3K0E - chains A and F of the 6 polymer chains in the assembly; structure by X-ray diffraction, 3.20 A resolution.

[Chain A (and F)]
Molecule: Circadian clock protein kinase KaiC
From: Synechococcus elongatus PCC 7942
Notes: EC 2.7.11.1; chain F of this document is another copy of the same molecule, construct and numbering; everything in this record applies to it too
Reference sequence: Q79PF4 (KAIC_SYNE7); residue numbers follow UniProt; this construct covers 1-519
Chain sequence (519 residues; row label = number of the first residue in the row):
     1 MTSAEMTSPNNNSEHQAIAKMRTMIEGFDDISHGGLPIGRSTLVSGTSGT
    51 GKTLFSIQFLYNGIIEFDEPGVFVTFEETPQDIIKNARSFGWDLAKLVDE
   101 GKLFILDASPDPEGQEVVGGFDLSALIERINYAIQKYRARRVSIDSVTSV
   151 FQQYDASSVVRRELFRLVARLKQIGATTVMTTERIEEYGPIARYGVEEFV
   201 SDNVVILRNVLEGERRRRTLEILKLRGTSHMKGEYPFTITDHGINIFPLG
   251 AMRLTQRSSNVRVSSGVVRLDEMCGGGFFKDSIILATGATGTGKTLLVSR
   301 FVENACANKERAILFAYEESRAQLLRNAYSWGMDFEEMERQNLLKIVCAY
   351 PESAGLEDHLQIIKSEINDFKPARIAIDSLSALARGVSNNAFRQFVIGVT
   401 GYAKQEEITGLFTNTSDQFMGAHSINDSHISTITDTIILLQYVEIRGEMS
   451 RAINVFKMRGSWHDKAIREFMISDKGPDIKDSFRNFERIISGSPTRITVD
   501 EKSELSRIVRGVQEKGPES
Not modelled in the structure: 1-13
Sequence notes: engineered mutation N426 (Thr in Q79PF4)
Modified residues: S431 (phosphoserine; SEP); T432 (phosphothreonine; TPO)
Swiss-Prot annotation at these positions:
  - region: Q115 to D122 (B-loop, required to bind KaiB and SasA), P248 to N260 (Linker), R488 to I497 (A-loop, interacts with KaiA)
  - active site: E77 (Proton acceptor in CI (KaiC 1)), E318 (Proton acceptor in CII (KaiC 2))
  - binding site (ATP): G49, T50, G51, K52, T53, L54, S89, K224, L225, R226, T228, H230, T240, D241, T290, G291, T292, G293, K294, T295 and 9 more in UniProt
  - binding site (Mg(2+)): T53, T295, E318
  - modified residue: S431 (Phosphoserine), T432 (Phosphothreonine)
  - mutagenesis: T42 (T42S: Extends the period of the circadian rhythm to 28 hours in reconstituted KaiABC complex. Decreased endogenous ATPase), K52 (K52A: Induces an arrhythmic phenotype, significantly reduced ATP-binding), G71 (G71A: Lowers the amplitude and distords the waveform of the circadian rhythm), A87 (A87V: In kaiC1; shortens the period of the circadian rhythm to 22 hours), W92 (W92F: Increases photoperiod in presence of KaiA and KaiB), A108 (A108E: No longer binds KaiB, no formation of KaiCBA, still phosphorylated; A108L: Reduced binding of KaiB, reduced formation of KaiCBA, still phosphorylated), G114 (G114A: Extends the period of the circadian rhythm to 27 hours), Q115 (Q115A: Abolishes the circadian rhythm), S146 (S146P: CI hydrolysis rate halves, increases period of the circadian rhythm by nearly 50%; S146W: Loss of stable oscillation in presence of KaiA and KaiB), Q153 (Q153A: Higher CI ATPase activity, clock speeds up), S157 (S157C: In kaiC2; extends the period of the circadian rhythm to 29 hours. Lower CI ATPase activity, clock slows down ...), R215 (R215C: In kaiC3; shortens the period of the circadian rhythm to 16 hours and decreases the interaction with KaiA), 32 further mutagenesis entries in UniProt
Bound ions: Mg2+ site 1: T53, E77 (together with ATP); Mg2+ site 2: T295, E318, E319, D378 (together with ATP)
Residues lining bound ligands:
  - ATP (adenosine-5'-triphosphate), molecule 1: S48, G49, T50, G51, K52, T53, L54, E77, E78, S89, F90, R218, I239, T240, D241
  - ATP, molecule 2: L223, K224, L225, R226, G227, T228, S229, H230, K232
  - ATP, molecule 3: A289, T290, G291, T292, G293, K294, T295, L296, E318, E319, S330, W331, Y442, R451, I472, S473, D474
  - ATP, molecule 4: T432, F456, K457, M458, R459, G460, S461, W462, H463, K465
Reported in the primary citation:
  - contacts within the chain: N426-S431 (hydrogen bond)
  - catalytic residues: E77, E318
  - binding site for ATP: K52, K224, R226, K294, K457, R459
  - Mg2+ coordination: E319
  - mutagenesis - E318A: abolished catalytic activity
  - mutagenesis - I430A (Tm change 3 degC): decreased stability
  - mutagenesis - R385A: increased catalytic activity

[Interface between chain A and chain F]
Residue-residue contacts - 143 pairs, chain A then chain F:
  E14(A) with K85(F)
  H15(A) with R88(F), hydrogen bond (backbone-side chain)
  Q16(A) with K85(F), hydrogen bond (backbone-side chain); R88(F)
  A17(A) with K85(F), hydrogen bond (backbone-side chain)
  I18(A) with K85(F)
  R40(A) with D82(F), salt bridge; N86(F), hydrogen bond
  S158(A) with Q152(F); Q153(F); Y154(F), hydrogen bond (side chain-backbone)
  R161(A) with E77(F), salt bridge; S149(F); Q152(F), hydrogen bond; E183(F), salt bridge
  R162(A) with E116(F), salt bridge; Q153(F), hydrogen bond (side chain-backbone)
  F165(A) with P110(F)
  R166(A) with P112(F)
  R170(A) with P112(F)
  K172(A) with D82(F), salt bridge
  Q173(A) with P112(F)
  Y188(A) with L211(F), hydrophobic
  G195(A) with I185(F); R193(F), hydrogen bond (backbone-side chain)
  V196(A) with Q152(F)
  E198(A) with S48(F)
  F199(A) with T47(F); S48(F), hydrogen bond (backbone-side chain); K52(F); E77(F); E183(F); R184(F); R193(F)
  V200(A) with E77(F)
  R208(A) with L211(F); R216(F)
  R217(A) with E214(F), salt bridge
  T219(A) with E214(F)
  E221(A) with R216(F), salt bridge
  L223(A) with S48(F); R216(F)
  K224(A) with S48(F); G49(F)
  R226(A) with E78(F), salt bridge; N86(F)
  G227(A) with N86(F), hydrogen bond (backbone-side chain); S89(F)
  T228(A) with S89(F)
  K232(A) with R215(F); R218(F)
  G233(A) with E214(F); R215(F); R216(F)
  E234(A) with L211(F); E214(F), hydrogen bond (backbone-backbone); R215(F), hydrogen bond (backbone-side chain)
  Y235(A) with R215(F), hydrogen bond
  G250(A) with S353(F)
  M252(A) with Y350(F), hydrophobic
  L254(A) with A316(F); E319(F); S320(F); R321(F); C348(F); A349(F); Y350(F)
  T255(A) with R321(F), hydrogen bond
  Q256(A) with S320(F), hydrogen bond (backbone-side chain); A322(F)
  R257(A) with A322(F)
  S258(A) with A322(F); R326(F)
  S259(A) with R326(F)
  N260(A) with R326(F)
  F279(A) with R326(F)
  D281(A) with R326(F), hydrogen bond (backbone-side chain)
  R393(A) with R385(F)
  Q394(A) with E214(F), hydrogen bond
  I397(A) with R385(F)
  K404(A) with E318(F); Q323(F), hydrogen bond
  A422(A) with F419(F)
  H423(A) with Q418(F); F419(F), hydrogen bond (side chain-backbone); M420(F); G421(F)
  I425(A) with T290(F); D417(F); F419(F), hydrophobic
  H429(A) with D417(F), salt bridge
  S431(A) with T290(F), hydrogen bond (backbone-side chain); T415(F); S416(F); D417(F)
  T432(A) with E318(F); S379(F); S381(F); A382(F); R385(F); T415(F)
  I433(A) with R385(F)
  D435(A) with Q323(F), hydrogen bond
  N454(A) with M449(F)
  F456(A) with T290(F); F419(F), hydrophobic; Y442(F); R451(F)
  K457(A) with T290(F); G291(F); Y442(F)
  R459(A) with E318(F); Q323(F); R326(F); N327(F); W331(F)
  G460(A) with N327(F); S330(F)
  H463(A) with R451(F), hydrogen bond
  K465(A) with M449(F), hydrogen bond (backbone-backbone); R451(F)
  A466(A) with G447(F); E448(F)
  I467(A) with G447(F), hydrogen bond (backbone-backbone); M449(F), hydrophobic
  F483(A) with R446(F); G447(F), hydrogen bond (backbone-backbone)
  F486(A) with R496(F), hydrogen bond (backbone-side chain)
  E487(A) with E444(F); P494(F); T495(F); R496(F), salt bridge
  R488(A) with E444(F), hydrogen bond (backbone-side chain); R488(F); S493(F)
  I489(A) with E444(F), hydrogen bond (backbone-side chain)
  I490(A) with F419(F), hydrophobic; M420(F), hydrophobic; E444(F), hydrogen bond (backbone-side chain); M449(F), hydrophobic
  K502(A) with R446(F); E501(F), salt bridge
  E504(A) with K502(F)
Other interface residues (no listed pair), chain A (78 interface residues in all): A169, D202, S282, N390, R484
Other interface residues (no listed pair), chain F (77 interface residues in all): G46, S109, D111, Q115, N209, Y317, E352, G386
From the paper, about this interface:
  - pairs named by the authors: T432(A)-R385(F)

[Overview]
78 residues of chain A face 77 of chain F across their interface; the contacts include 29 hydrogen bonds and
11 salt bridges. Polar contacts include R40(A)-D82(F), R161(A)-E77(F) and R161(A)-E183(F). The authors report
a contact between T432(A) and R385(F). From the paper: catalytic residues E77(A) and E318(A); E318A of chain A
abolishes catalytic activity; 3 substitutions were tested in all.
Both chains are Circadian clock protein kinase KaiC (Synechococcus elongatus PCC 7942). Entry 3K0E (Crystal
structure of the phosphorylation-site mutant T426N of the KaiC circadian clock protein) was determined by
X-ray diffraction together with 3JZM, 3K09, 3K0A, 3K0C and 3K0F from the same study.
